Entry 8V7W (X-ray diffraction, 1.90 A resolution); this record covers chains A and B.

# Chain A (and B)
Name: Replicase polyprotein 1ab
Source organism: Severe acute respiratory syndrome coronavirus 2
Notes: fragment: catalytic domain; chain B of this document is another copy of the same molecule, construct and numbering; everything in this record applies to it too
UniProt: P0DTD1 (R1AB_SARS2); residues -5 to 199 here correspond to UniProt positions 3258-3462 (UniProt number = residue number + 3263)
Chain sequence (215 residues; row label = number of the first residue in the row; numbers below 1 keep their minus sign (Ser-7 is residue -7)):
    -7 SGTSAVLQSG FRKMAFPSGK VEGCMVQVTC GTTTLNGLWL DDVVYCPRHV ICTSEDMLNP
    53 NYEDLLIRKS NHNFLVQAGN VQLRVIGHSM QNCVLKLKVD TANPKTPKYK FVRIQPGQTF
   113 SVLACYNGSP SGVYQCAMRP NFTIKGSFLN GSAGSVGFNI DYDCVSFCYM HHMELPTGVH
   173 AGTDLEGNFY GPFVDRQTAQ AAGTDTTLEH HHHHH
Disordered / not traced: -7 to 5, 194-207 (chain B: -7 to 5, 189-207)
Differences from the reference sequence: expression tag (-7 to -6, 200-207); engineered mutation Ala145 (Cys3408 in P0DTD1)
Swiss-Prot annotation at these positions:
  - active site: His41 (For 3CL-PRO activity)
  - site: Gln0, Ser1 (Cleavage)
  - cross-link (Glycyl lysine isopeptide (Lys-Gly)): Lys5 (interchain with G-Cter in ubiquitin), Lys90 (interchain with G-Cter in ubiquitin)

# Interface between chain A and chain B
Pairs across the interface (30):
  Met6(A) with Val125(B), hydrogen bond (backbone-backbone); Tyr126(B)
  Ala7(A) with Gly124(B); Val125(B), hydrogen bond (backbone-backbone)
  Phe8(A) with Val125(B)
  Pro9(A) with Ser10(B); Glu14(B); Pro122(B); Ser123(B); Gly124(B); Val125(B), hydrophobic
  Ser10(A) with Pro9(B); Ser10(B), hydrogen bond (side chain-backbone); Glu14(B), hydrogen bond (backbone-side chain)
  Gly11(A) with Gly11(B); Glu14(B), hydrogen bond (backbone-side chain)
  Glu14(A) with Pro9(B); Ser10(B), hydrogen bond (side chain-backbone); Gly11(B), hydrogen bond (side chain-backbone)
  Ala116(A) with Met6(B), hydrophobic
  Pro122(A) with Pro9(B), hydrophobic
  Ser123(A) with Pro9(B)
  Gly124(A) with Met6(B); Ala7(B); Pro9(B)
  Val125(A) with Met6(B); Ala7(B), hydrogen bond (backbone-backbone); Phe8(B)
  Tyr126(A) with Met6(B), hydrophobic
  Ser139(A) with Met6(B)
Interface residues without a listed pair, chain A (15 interface residues in all): Leu115
Interface residues without a listed pair, chain B (14 interface residues in all): Lys12, Leu115

# Summary
15 residues of chain A face 14 of chain B across their interface, with 8 hydrogen bonds. Polar pairs include
Ser10(A)-Ser10(B), Ser10(A)-Glu14(B) and Gly11(A)-Glu14(B). Curated annotation (UniProt) lists active-site
residue His41(A) on chain A.
Chain A and chain B are both Replicase polyprotein 1ab (Severe acute respiratory syndrome coronavirus 2); the
structure, Room-temperature X-ray structure of SARS-CoV-2 main protease catalytic domain C145A precursor,
residues nsp4(-6)-1-199-6H, was determined by X-ray diffraction together with 8V7T, 8V8E and 8V8G from the
same study.
